6PGL - chain A; structure by X-ray diffraction, 1.84 A resolution.

Chain A:
Protein: Uncharacterized protein YLR132C
Organism: Kluyveromyces marxianus (strain DMKU3-1042 / BCC 29191 / NBRC 104275)
Reference sequence: W0TCJ5 (W0TCJ5_KLUMD); residues 59-275 here correspond to UniProt positions 57-273 (UniProt number = residue number - 2)
Sequence (218 residues; row label = number of the first residue in the row):
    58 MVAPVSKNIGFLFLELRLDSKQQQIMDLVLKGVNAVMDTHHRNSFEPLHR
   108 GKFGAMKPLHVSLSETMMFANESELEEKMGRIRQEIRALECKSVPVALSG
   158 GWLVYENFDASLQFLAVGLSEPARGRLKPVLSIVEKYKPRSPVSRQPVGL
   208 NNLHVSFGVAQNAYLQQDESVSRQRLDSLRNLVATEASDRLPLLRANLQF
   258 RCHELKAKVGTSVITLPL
Differences from the reference sequence: initiating methionine (58); conflict Pro179 (Gln177 in W0TCJ5), Val228 (Ile226 in W0TCJ5)
Small-molecule neighbours: uridine-5'-monophosphate (U5P): His117, Ser119, Tyr162, Glu163, Asn164, Phe165, Phe171, Gln203, Asn209, His211, Ser213
Reported in the primary citation:
  - catalytic residues: His211
  - binding site for uridine-5'-monophosphate: Tyr162, Asn209, His211
  - contacts within the chain: Tyr162-His211 (pi stacking)
  - mutagenesis - P115A: decreased catalytic activity
  - mutagenesis - K114A, Y162A: decreased catalytic activity on exoribonuclease
  - mutagenesis - K114A, Y162A: decreased catalytic activity (exoribonuclease activity)
  - mutagenesis - K114A: decreased catalytic activity on cyclic phosphate

Overview:
Bound to chain A: uridine-5'-monophosphate. The paper reports the catalytic residue His211; K114A and Y162A
reduce catalytic activity on exoribonuclease.
Chain A is Uncharacterized protein YLR132C (Kluyveromyces marxianus (strain DMKU3-1042 / BCC 29191 / NBRC
104275)); the structure, Structure of Kluyveromyces marxianus Usb1 with uridine monophosphate, was determined
by X-ray diffraction together with 6PFQ from the same study.
